PDB entry 6PE8 | X-ray diffraction, 2.84 A resolution | chains B and U of the 3 polymer chains in the assembly

== Chain B ==
Protein: FAB Light chain
From: Homo sapiens
Notes: antibody fragment or engineered binder
Chain sequence (220 residues; row label = number of the first residue in the row):
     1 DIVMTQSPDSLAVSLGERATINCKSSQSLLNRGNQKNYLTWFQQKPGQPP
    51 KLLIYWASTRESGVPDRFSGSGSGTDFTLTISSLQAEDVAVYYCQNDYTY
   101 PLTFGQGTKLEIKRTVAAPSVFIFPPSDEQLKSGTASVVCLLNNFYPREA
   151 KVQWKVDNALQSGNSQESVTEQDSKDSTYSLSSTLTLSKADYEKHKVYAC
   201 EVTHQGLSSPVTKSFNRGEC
Cystine bridges: C23-C94, C140-C200
Reported in the primary citation:
  - mutagenesis - R32L, R32P: increased signaling (human CD40 reporter assay)

== Chain U ==
Protein: Tumor necrosis factor receptor superfamily member 5
From: Homo sapiens
Reference sequence: P25942 (TNR5_HUMAN); residue numbers follow UniProt; this construct covers 21-193
Chain sequence (173 residues; each row starts with the number of its first residue):
    21 EPPTACREKQYLINSQCCSLCQPGQKLVSDCTEFTETECLPCGESEFLDT
    71 WNRETHCHQHKYCDPNLGLRVQQKGTSETDTICTCEEGWHCTSEACESCV
   121 LHRSCSPGFGVKQIATGVSDTICEPCPVGFFSNVSSAFEKCHPWTSCETK
   171 DLVVQQAGTNKTDVVCGPQDRLR
Not modelled in the structure: 21-22, 177-180, 187-193
Cystine bridges: C26-C37, C38-C51, C41-C59, C62-C77, C83-C103, C105-C119, C111-C116, C125-C143, C146-C161, C167-C186

== How chain B and chain U interact ==
Residue-residue contacts (18):
  N31(B) with Q93(U), hydrogen bond; T96(U); T99(U), hydrogen bond
  G33(B) with T99(U)
  N34(B) with T96(U), hydrogen bond; E98(U), hydrogen bond
  K36(B) with E98(U), salt bridge
  Y38(B) with T96(U)
  D97(B) with K94(U)
  Y98(B) with Q92(U); Q93(U), hydrogen bond; K94(U), hydrogen bond (backbone-backbone)
  T99(B) with V91(U), hydrogen bond (side chain-backbone); Q92(U), hydrogen bond (side chain-backbone); Q93(U), hydrogen bond (side chain-backbone); K94(U)
  Y100(B) with V91(U); K94(U), hydrogen bond
Interface residues without a listed pair, chain B (11 interface residues in all): L30, L102

== In short ==
11 residues of chain B face 7 of chain U across their interface, with 10 hydrogen bonds and 1 salt bridge.
Polar pairs include K36(B)-E98(U), N31(B)-Q93(U) and N31(B)-T99(U). The paper reports that R32L and R32P of
chain B increase signaling (human CD40 reporter assay).
Chain B is FAB Light chain and chain U is Tumor necrosis factor receptor superfamily member 5, both from Homo
sapiens; the structure, Crystal structure of CD40/ABBV-323 FAB complex, was determined by X-ray diffraction,
deposited together with 6PE7 and 6PE9.
